6FVW - chains V and U of the 47 polymer chains in the assembly; structure by electron microscopy, 4.50 A resolution (low resolution: residue-level contacts below are approximate; hydrogen-bond / salt-bridge calls are withheld).

[Chain V]
Name: Ubiquitin carboxyl-terminal hydrolase RPN11
From: Saccharomyces cerevisiae (strain ATCC 204508 / S288c)
Notes: EC 3.4.19.12
Reference sequence: P43588 (RPN11_YEAST); residue numbers follow UniProt; this construct covers 18-306
Sequence (289 residues; each row starts with the number of its first residue):
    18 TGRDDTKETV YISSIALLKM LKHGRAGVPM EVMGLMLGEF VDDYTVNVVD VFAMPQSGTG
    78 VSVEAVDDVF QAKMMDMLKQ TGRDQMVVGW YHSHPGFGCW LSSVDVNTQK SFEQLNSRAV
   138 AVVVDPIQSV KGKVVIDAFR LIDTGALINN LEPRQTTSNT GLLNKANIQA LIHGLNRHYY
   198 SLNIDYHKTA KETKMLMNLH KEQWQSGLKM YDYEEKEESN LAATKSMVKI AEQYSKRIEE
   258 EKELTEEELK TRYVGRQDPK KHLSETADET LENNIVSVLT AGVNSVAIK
Curated features (UniProtKB/Swiss-Prot):
  - motif: His109 to Asp122 (JAMM motif)
  - binding site (Zn(2+)): His109, His111, Asp122

[Chain U]
Name: 26S proteasome regulatory subunit RPN8
From: Saccharomyces cerevisiae (strain ATCC 204508 / S288c)
Reference sequence: Q08723 (RPN8_YEAST); numbering as in UniProt (aligned over 1-304)
Sequence (304 residues; numbered 1 to 304; the number before each row is that of its first residue):
     1 MSLQHEKVTI APLVLLSALD HYERTQTKEN KRCVGVILGD ANSSTIRVTN SFALPFEEDE
    61 KNSDVWFLDH NYIENMNEMC KKINAKEKLI GWYHSGPKLR ASDLKINELF KKYTQNNPLL
   121 LIVDVKQQGV GLPTDAYVAI EQVKDDGTST EKTFLHLPCT IEAEEAEEIG VEHLLRDVRD
   181 QAAGGLSIRL TNQLKSLKGL QSKLKDVVEY LDKVINKELP INHTILGKLQ DVFNLLPNLG
   241 TPDDDEIDVE NHDRINISNN LQKALTVKTN DELMVIYISN LVRSIIAFDD LIENKIQNKK
   301 IQEQ
Curated features (UniProtKB/Swiss-Prot):
  - modified residue: Ser2 (N-acetylserine)

[Chain V / chain U interface]
Contacting residue pairs (122; chain V residue first):
  Ser31(V) - Leu16(U)
  Ser31(V) - Leu174(U)
  Ile32(V) - Asp20(U)
  Leu35(V) - Leu13(U)
  Leu35(V) - Glu167(U)
  Lys36(V) - Leu13(U)
  Leu38(V) - Ala166(U)
  Lys39(V) - Thr49(U)
  Lys39(V) - Asn50(U)
  Lys39(V) - Asn84(U)
  Lys39(V) - Glu164(U)
  Lys39(V) - Glu167(U)
  His40(V) - Ile83(U)
  Arg42(V) - Glu165(U)
  Asp67(V) - Asp20(U)
  Ala70(V) - Ile83(U)
  Phe87(V) - Met79(U)
  Phe87(V) - Lys82(U)
  Lys90(V) - Met79(U)
  Met91(V) - Met79(U)
  Met94(V) - Tyr72(U)
  Met94(V) - Asn75(U)
  Met94(V) - Met76(U)
  Met94(V) - Met79(U)
  Thr98(V) - Thr25(U)
  Thr98(V) - Pro55(U)
  Thr98(V) - Tyr72(U)
  Gly99(V) - Arg24(U)
  Arg100(V) - Asp20(U)
  Arg100(V) - His21(U)
  Arg100(V) - Arg24(U)
  Asp101(V) - Arg24(U)
  Gln102(V) - Arg24(U)
  Val147(V) - Ile169(U)
  Lys148(V) - Ile169(U)
  Lys148(V) - His173(U)
  Gly149(V) - Ile169(U)
  Gly149(V) - Gly170(U)
  Lys150(V) - His173(U)
  Lys150(V) - Leu174(U)
  Tyr203(V) - Leu174(U)
  Lys205(V) - Leu174(U)
  Lys205(V) - Leu175(U)
  Lys205(V) - Arg176(U)
  Lys208(V) - Leu19(U)
  Lys208(V) - Glu23(U)
  Glu209(V) - Leu16(U)
  Glu209(V) - Leu19(U)
  Thr210(V) - Arg176(U)
  Lys211(V) - Gln127(U)
  Met212(V) - Leu15(U)
  Met212(V) - Leu19(U)
  Met212(V) - Asp124(U)
  Met212(V) - Gln127(U)
  Leu213(V) - Leu16(U)
  Leu213(V) - Leu174(U)
  Leu213(V) - Leu175(U)
  Met214(V) - Asp177(U)
  Met214(V) - Gln181(U)
  Asn215(V) - Leu15(U)
  Asn215(V) - Leu132(U)
  Asn215(V) - Ile161(U)
  Asn215(V) - Asp180(U)
  Leu216(V) - Val130(U)
  Leu216(V) - Gly131(U)
  Leu216(V) - Leu132(U)
  Leu216(V) - Asp180(U)
  His217(V) - Val130(U)
  His217(V) - Asp180(U)
  His217(V) - Gln181(U)
  Lys218(V) - Gly131(U)
  Lys218(V) - Leu132(U)
  Lys218(V) - Asp135(U)
  Lys218(V) - Cys159(U)
  Glu219(V) - Thr160(U)
  Gln220(V) - Asp180(U)
  Gln220(V) - Asn192(U)
  Gln220(V) - Ser196(U)
  Trp221(V) - Ser196(U)
  Trp221(V) - Lys203(U)
  Gly224(V) - Gln193(U)
  Gly224(V) - Ser196(U)
  Leu225(V) - Ser196(U)
  Leu225(V) - Leu197(U)
  Met227(V) - Arg254(U)
  Tyr230(V) - Glu250(U)
  Tyr230(V) - Arg254(U)
  Glu234(V) - Glu250(U)
  Asn237(V) - Asp253(U)
  Asn237(V) - Arg254(U)
  Asn237(V) - Ile257(U)
  Thr241(V) - Ile257(U)
  Met244(V) - Leu261(U)
  Tyr251(V) - Val267(U)
  Tyr251(V) - Lys268(U)
  Tyr251(V) - Asp271(U)
  Glu258(V) - Met274(U)
  Glu258(V) - Val275(U)
  Lys277(V) - Lys268(U)
  Lys277(V) - Asp271(U)
  Lys277(V) - Glu272(U)
  Leu280(V) - Lys268(U)
  Ser281(V) - Leu265(U)
  Ser281(V) - Lys268(U)
  Asp285(V) - Leu265(U)
  Thr287(V) - Leu261(U)
  Leu288(V) - Ser258(U)
  Leu288(V) - Leu261(U)
  Glu289(V) - Gly185(U)
  Glu289(V) - Leu186(U)
  Glu289(V) - Arg189(U)
  Asn290(V) - Arg189(U)
  Asn291(V) - Ser258(U)
  Asn291(V) - Leu261(U)
  Val293(V) - Leu186(U)
  Val295(V) - Arg254(U)
  Leu296(V) - Gln193(U)
  Thr297(V) - Gln193(U)
  Ile305(V) - Pro237(U)
  Lys306(V) - Pro237(U)
  Lys306(V) - Asn238(U)
  Lys306(V) - Leu239(U)
Interface residues without a listed pair, chain V (78 interface residues in all): Leu34, Ala43, Glu56, Pro72, Gln97, Ser146, Lys233, Ile255, Lys259, Ala284, Ser294, Ala298, Val300, Ala304
Interface residues without a listed pair, chain U (86 interface residues in all): Pro12, Ser17, Phe52, Ala53, Leu54, Asp69, Glu78, Gly129, Thr134, His156, Pro158, Val171, Arg179, Leu190, Lys195, Leu200, Leu236, Ile247, Asn251, Ile255, Ile278

[Overview]
78 residues of chain V and 86 residues of chain U are in contact. Curated annotation (UniProt) lists 3
Zn2+-binding residues on chain V.
Chain V is Ubiquitin carboxyl-terminal hydrolase RPN11 and chain U is 26S proteasome regulatory subunit RPN8,
both from Saccharomyces cerevisiae (strain ATCC 204508 / S288c); the structure, 26S proteasome, s4 state, was
determined by electron microscopy together with 6FVT, 6FVU, 6FVV, 6FVX and 6FVY from the same study.
